4I1A - chain A; structure by X-ray diffraction, 2.44 A resolution.

Chain A:
Protein: Response regulator aspartate phosphatase I
Organism: Bacillus subtilis subsp. subtilis
Notes: EC 3.1.-.-
UniProt: P96649 (RAPI_BACSU); residues 1-391 here = UniProt positions 1-391
Amino-acid sequence (391 residues; numbered 1 to 391; the number before each row is that of its first residue):
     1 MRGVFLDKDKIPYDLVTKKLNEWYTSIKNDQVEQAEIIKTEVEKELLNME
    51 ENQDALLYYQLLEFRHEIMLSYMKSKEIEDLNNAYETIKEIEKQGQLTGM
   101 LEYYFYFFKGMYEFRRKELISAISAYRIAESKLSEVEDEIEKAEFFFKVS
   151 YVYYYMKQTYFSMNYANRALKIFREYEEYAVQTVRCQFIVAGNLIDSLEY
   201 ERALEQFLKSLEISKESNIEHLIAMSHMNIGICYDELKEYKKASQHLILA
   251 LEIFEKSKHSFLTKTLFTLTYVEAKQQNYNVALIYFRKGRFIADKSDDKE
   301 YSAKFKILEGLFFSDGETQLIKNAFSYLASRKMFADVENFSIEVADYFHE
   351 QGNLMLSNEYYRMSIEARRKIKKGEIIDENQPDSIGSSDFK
Not modelled in the structure: 1-100, 375-391
Reported in the primary citation:
  - catalytic residues: Gln53 (citing earlier work)

Overview:
From the paper: the catalytic residue Gln53.
Chain A is Response regulator aspartate phosphatase I (Bacillus subtilis subsp. subtilis); the structure,
Crystal Structure of the Apo Form of RapI, was determined by X-ray diffraction, deposited together with 4GYO.
